PDB entry 6O7I | electron microscopy, 3.20 A resolution | chains A and I of the 11 polymer chains in the assembly

[Chain A]
Protein: CRISPR system single-strand-specific deoxyribonuclease Cas10/Csm1 (subtype III-A)
Source organism: Thermococcus onnurineus (strain NA1)
Notes: EC 3.1.-.-, 2.7.7.-
UniProt: B6YWB8 (CAS10_THEON); residue numbers follow UniProt; this construct covers 1-777
Sequence (791 residues; numbered -13 to 777; the number before each row is that of its first residue; numbers below 1 keep their minus sign (Met-13 is residue -13)):
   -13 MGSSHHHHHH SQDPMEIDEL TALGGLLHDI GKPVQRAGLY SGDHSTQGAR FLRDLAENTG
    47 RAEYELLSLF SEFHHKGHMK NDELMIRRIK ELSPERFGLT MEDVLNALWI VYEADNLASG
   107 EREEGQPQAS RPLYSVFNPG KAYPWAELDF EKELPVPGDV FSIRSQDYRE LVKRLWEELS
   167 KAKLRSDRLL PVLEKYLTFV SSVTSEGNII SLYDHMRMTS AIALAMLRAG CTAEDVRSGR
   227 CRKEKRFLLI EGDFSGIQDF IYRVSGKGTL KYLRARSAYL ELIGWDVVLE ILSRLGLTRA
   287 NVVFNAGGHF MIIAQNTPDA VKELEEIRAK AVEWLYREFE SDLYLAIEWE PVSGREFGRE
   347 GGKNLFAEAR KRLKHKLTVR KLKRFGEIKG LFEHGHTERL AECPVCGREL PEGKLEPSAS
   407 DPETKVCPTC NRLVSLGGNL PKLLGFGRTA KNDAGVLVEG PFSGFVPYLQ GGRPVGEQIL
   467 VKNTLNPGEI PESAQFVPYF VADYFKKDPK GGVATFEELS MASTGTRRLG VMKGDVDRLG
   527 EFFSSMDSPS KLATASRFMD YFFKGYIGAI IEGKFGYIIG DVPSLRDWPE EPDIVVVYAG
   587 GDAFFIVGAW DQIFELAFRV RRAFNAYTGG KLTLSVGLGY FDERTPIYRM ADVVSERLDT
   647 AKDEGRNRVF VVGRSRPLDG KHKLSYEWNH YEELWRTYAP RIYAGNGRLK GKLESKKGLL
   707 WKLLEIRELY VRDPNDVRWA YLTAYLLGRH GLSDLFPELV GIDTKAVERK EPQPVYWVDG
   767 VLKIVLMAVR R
Disordered / not traced: -13 to 1, 27-28, 107-117, 146-149, 457-459, 664-669, 736-744
Differences from the reference sequence: initiating methionine (-13); expression tag (-12 to 0); engineered mutation Ala589 (Asp in B6YWB8)
Swiss-Prot annotation at these positions:
  - mutagenesis: Asp15 (D15N: Loss of ssDNase activity)
Bound ions: Zn2+: Cys389, Cys392, Cys413, Cys416

[Chain I]
Molecule: 4-nt RNA strand
Sequence (4 nucleotides; each row starts with the number of its first residue):
     1 AAAA

[Interface between chain A and chain I]
Contacting residue pairs - 24 pairs, chain A then chain I:
  Asp239(A) - A3(I)  sugar contact
  Ile243(A) - A4(I)  sugar contact
  Ile247(A) - A4(I)  base contact
  Ser263(A) - A4(I)  base contact
  Phe290(A) - A3(I)  base contact
  Ala292(A) - A3(I)  base contact
  Gly293(A) - A4(I)  base contact
  His295(A) - A3(I)  hydrogen bond to the sugar
  Asp521(A) - A2(I)  hydrogen bond to the sugar
  Val522(A) - A2(I)  hydrogen bond to the sugar
  Leu525(A) - A3(I)  phosphate contact
  Gly526(A) - A3(I)  hydrogen bond to the phosphate
  Phe529(A) - A3(I)  base contact
  Ser542(A) - A3(I)  base contact
  Met545(A) - A3(I)  base contact
  Asp546(A) - A3(I)  base contact
  Tyr584(A) - A4(I)  stacking on the base
  Gly587(A) - A3(I)  hydrogen bond to the base
  Asp588(A) - A2(I)  phosphate contact
  Asp588(A) - A3(I)  hydrogen bond to the base
  Asp588(A) - A4(I)  phosphate contact
  Ala589(A) - A4(I)  sugar contact
  Lys648(A) - A2(I)  base contact
  Arg652(A) - A2(I)  hydrogen bond to the base
Other interface residues (no listed pair), chain A (30 interface residues in all): Gln244, Leu266, Gly294, Lys519, Asp523, Arg524, Asp645, Asp649
Other interface residues (no listed pair), chain I (4 interface residues in all): A1

[In short]
The interface between chain A and chain I involves 30 residues on one side and 4 on the other; the contacts
include 7 hydrogen bonds and 1 aromatic stacking contact. Polar pairs include Gly587(A)-A3(I), Asp588(A)-A3(I)
and Arg652(A)-A2(I).
Chain A is CRISPR system single-strand-specific deoxyribonuclease Cas10/Csm1 (subtype III-A) (Thermococcus
onnurineus (strain NA1)) and chain I is a 4-nt RNA strand; the structure, Cryo-EM structure of
Csm-crRNA-target RNA ternary bigger complex in complex with cA4 in type III-A CRISPR-Cas ..., was determined
by electron microscopy, deposited together with 6O73, 6O74, 6O75, 6O78, 6O79, 6O7B and 3 further entries.
